9C98 - chains H and I of the 28 polymer chains in the assembly; structure by X-ray diffraction, 3.04 A resolution.

Chain H:
Protein: Proteasome subunit beta type-2
From: Saccharomyces cerevisiae
Notes: EC 3.4.25.1
UniProtKB: P25043 (PSB2_YEAST); residues 1-232 here correspond to UniProt positions 30-261 (UniProt number = residue number + 29)
Amino-acid sequence (232 residues; each row starts with the number of its first residue):
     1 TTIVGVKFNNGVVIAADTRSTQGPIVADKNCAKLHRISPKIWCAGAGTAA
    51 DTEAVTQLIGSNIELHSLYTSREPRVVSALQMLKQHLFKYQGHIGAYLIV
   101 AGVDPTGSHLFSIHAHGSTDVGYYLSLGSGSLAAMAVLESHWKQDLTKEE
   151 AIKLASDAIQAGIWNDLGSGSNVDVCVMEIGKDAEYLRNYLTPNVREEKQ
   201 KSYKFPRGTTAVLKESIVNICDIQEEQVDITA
Unresolved in the structure: 222-232
Metal / ion sites: Mg2+: Ile-163, Asp-166, Ser-169 (shared with 1 residue of chain Z)
Residues lining bound ligands:
  - A1AU6 (N-[(2S)-3-hydroxy-1-{[(4S)-1-hydroxy-2-(hydroxymethyl)-6-methyl-3-oxoheptan-4-yl]amino}-1-oxopropan-2-yl]butanamide), molecule 1: Thr-1, Arg-19, Ser-20, Thr-21, Gln-22, Cys-31, Lys-33, Gly-45, Ala-46, Gly-47, Thr-48, Ala-49, Thr-52, Gly-128, Ser-129, Gly-168
  - A1AU6, molecule 2: His-114, Ser-118, Asp-120
Swiss-Prot annotation at these positions:
  - active site: Thr-1 (Nucleophile)

Chain I:
Protein: Proteasome subunit beta type-3
From: Saccharomyces cerevisiae
UniProtKB: P25451 (PSB3_YEAST); residues 0-204 here correspond to UniProt positions 1-205 (UniProt number = residue number + 1)
Amino-acid sequence (205 residues; row label = number of the first residue in the row; numbering starts at 0):
     0 MSDPSSINGGIVVAMTGKDCVAIACDLRLGSQSLGVSNKFEKIFHYGHVF
    50 LGITGLATDVTTLNEMFRYKTNLYKLKEERAIEPETFTQLVSSSLYERRF
   100 GPYFVGPVVAGINSKSGKPFIAGFDLIGCIDEAKDFIVSGTASDQLFGMC
   150 ESLYEPNLEPEDLFETISQALLNAADRDALSGWGAVVYIIKKDEVVKRYL
   200 KMRQD
Unresolved in the structure: 0
Metal / ion sites: Mg2+ site 1: Ala-174, Asp-177, Ser-180; Mg2+ site 2: Asp-204 (shared with 3 residues of chain Y)
Swiss-Prot annotation at these positions:
  - modified residue: Ser-30 (Phosphoserine)
  - cross-link: Lys-69 (Glycyl lysine isopeptide (Lys-Gly) (interchain with G-Cter in ubiquitin))

Interface between chain H and chain I:
Pairs across the interface (65; chain H residue first):
  Ile-25(H) / Asp-143(I)
  Ile-25(H) / Phe-146(I)  hydrophobic
  Val-26(H) / Phe-146(I)
  Ala-27(H) / Asp-130(I)
  Ala-27(H) / Phe-146(I)  hydrophobic
  Asp-28(H) / Asp-130(I)
  Asp-28(H) / Glu-131(I)
  Lys-29(H) / Glu-150(I)  salt bridge
  Thr-48(H) / Ile-126(I)
  Ala-49(H) / Cys-128(I)  hydrophobic
  Ala-50(H) / Tyr-95(I)
  Ala-50(H) / Ile-126(I)  hydrophobic
  Ala-50(H) / Cys-128(I)  hydrophobic
  Asp-51(H) / Tyr-95(I)  hydrogen bond
  Asp-51(H) / Arg-98(I)  salt bridge
  Ala-54(H) / Tyr-95(I)
  Tyr-90(H) / Phe-99(I)  hydrophobic
  His-93(H) / Arg-98(I)  hydrogen bond (backbone-side chain)
  His-93(H) / Phe-99(I)
  Arg-196(H) / Glu-150(I)  salt bridge
  Lys-199(H) / Ser-151(I)
  Lys-199(H) / Tyr-153(I)
  Ser-202(H) / Glu-154(I)  hydrogen bond
  Tyr-203(H) / Ser-151(I)
  Tyr-203(H) / Leu-152(I)  hydrophobic
  Lys-204(H) / Glu-154(I)
  Lys-204(H) / Leu-157(I)
  Lys-204(H) / Asp-161(I)  salt bridge
  Phe-205(H) / Leu-152(I)  hydrophobic
  Phe-205(H) / Glu-164(I)
  Phe-205(H) / Gln-168(I)
  Arg-207(H) / Glu-160(I)  salt bridge
  Arg-207(H) / Asp-161(I)  salt bridge
  Arg-207(H) / Glu-164(I)
  Gly-208(H) / Glu-164(I)  hydrogen bond (backbone-side chain)
  Thr-209(H) / Glu-164(I)
  Thr-210(H) / Glu-164(I)  hydrogen bond (backbone-side chain)
  Thr-210(H) / Ser-167(I)
  Thr-210(H) / Gln-168(I)  hydrogen bond
  Thr-210(H) / Leu-199(I)
  Ala-211(H) / Leu-199(I)
  Ala-211(H) / Lys-200(I)  hydrogen bond (backbone-backbone)
  Val-212(H) / Phe-163(I)  hydrophobic
  Val-212(H) / Tyr-198(I)
  Leu-213(H) / Tyr-198(I)  hydrogen bond (backbone-backbone)
  Leu-213(H) / Leu-199(I)
  Leu-213(H) / Lys-200(I)
  Lys-214(H) / Arg-197(I)
  Lys-214(H) / Tyr-198(I)  hydrogen bond (backbone-backbone)
  Glu-215(H) / Val-195(I)
  Glu-215(H) / Lys-196(I)
  Glu-215(H) / Arg-197(I)  salt bridge
  Ser-216(H) / Val-195(I)
  Ser-216(H) / Lys-196(I)  hydrogen bond (backbone-backbone)
  Ile-217(H) / Glu-193(I)
  Ile-217(H) / Val-194(I)
  Ile-217(H) / Val-195(I)  hydrophobic
  Val-218(H) / His-44(I)
  Val-218(H) / Tyr-187(I)  hydrophobic
  Val-218(H) / Val-194(I)  hydrogen bond (backbone-backbone)
  Val-218(H) / Lys-196(I)
  Asn-219(H) / His-44(I)
  Ile-220(H) / Gly-46(I)
  Ile-220(H) / His-47(I)
  Ile-220(H) / Val-194(I)  hydrophobic
Interface residues without a listed pair, chain H (36 interface residues in all): Gln-22, Ala-32, Ile-94, Pro-206
Interface residues without a listed pair, chain I (40 interface residues in all): Phe-49, Gly-127, Asp-134, Ser-142, Glu-158, Thr-165, Leu-171

Overview:
36 residues of chain H and 40 residues of chain I are in contact, with 11 hydrogen bonds and 7 salt bridges.
Polar pairs include Lys-29(H)/Glu-150(I), Asp-51(H)/Arg-98(I) and Arg-196(H)/Glu-150(I). Chain H binds
compound A1AU6. Curated annotation (UniProt) lists active-site residue Thr-1(H) on chain H.
Chain H is Proteasome subunit beta type-2 and chain I is Proteasome subunit beta type-3, both from
Saccharomyces cerevisiae; the structure, Yeast 20S proteasome soaked with isolated TMC-86A, was determined by
X-ray diffraction, deposited together with 9C97, 9AW3, 9AW5, 9AW6 and 9AW7.
